8EC5 - chains A and C of the 3 polymer chains in the assembly; structure by X-ray diffraction, 1.22 A resolution.

# Chain A
Protein: MHC class I antigen
From: Homo sapiens
Reference sequence: R4ZGR5 (R4ZGR5_HUMAN); residues 1-276 here correspond to UniProt positions 25-300 (UniProt number = residue number + 24)
Chain sequence (276 residues; each row starts with the number of its first residue):
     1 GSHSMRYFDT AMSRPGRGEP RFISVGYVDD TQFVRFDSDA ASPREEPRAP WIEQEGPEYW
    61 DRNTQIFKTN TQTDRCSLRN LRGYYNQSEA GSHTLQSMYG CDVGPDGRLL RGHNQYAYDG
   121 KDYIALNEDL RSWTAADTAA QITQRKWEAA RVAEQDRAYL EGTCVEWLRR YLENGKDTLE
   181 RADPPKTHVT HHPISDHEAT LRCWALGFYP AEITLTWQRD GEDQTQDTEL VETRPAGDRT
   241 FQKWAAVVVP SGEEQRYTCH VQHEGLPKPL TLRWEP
Disordered / not traced: 42-59, 276
Construct notes: engineered mutation Cys76 (Glu100 in R4ZGR5)
Disulfide bonds: Cys101-Cys164, Cys203-Cys259
From the paper describing this entry:
  - conformationally variable residues (order/disorder transition, side-chain flip): Ser42 to Tyr59, Arg62, Asn63

# Chain C
Protein: peptide RARARARARARAFVKKKYCL
Chain sequence (20 residues; numbered -10 to 9; the number before each row is that of its first residue; numbers below 1 keep their minus sign (Arg-10 is residue -10)):
   -10 RARARARARA RAFVKKKYCL
Disordered / not traced: -10 to -1

# How chain A and chain C interact
Inter-chain disulfides: Cys76(A)-Cys8(C)
Pairs across the interface (50; chain A residue first):
  Tyr7(A) - Phe2(C)  hydrogen bond (side chain-backbone)
  Tyr7(A) - Val3(C)
  Asp9(A) - Lys6(C)  salt bridge
  Phe22(A) - Lys6(C)
  Arg62(A) - Ala1(C)
  Asn63(A) - Ala1(C)
  Asn63(A) - Phe2(C)  hydrogen bond (side chain-backbone)
  Asn63(A) - Val3(C)
  Ile66(A) - Ala1(C)  hydrophobic
  Ile66(A) - Val3(C)
  Ile66(A) - Lys4(C)
  Ile66(A) - Lys5(C)
  Phe67(A) - Val3(C)  hydrophobic
  Asn70(A) - Val3(C)
  Asn70(A) - Lys4(C)  hydrogen bond (side chain-backbone)
  Asn70(A) - Lys5(C)
  Asn70(A) - Lys6(C)  hydrogen bond (side chain-backbone)
  Thr73(A) - Lys6(C)
  Thr73(A) - Tyr7(C)
  Thr73(A) - Cys8(C)
  Asp74(A) - Lys6(C)  salt bridge
  Cys76(A) - Cys8(C)  disulfide
  Ser77(A) - Cys8(C)  hydrogen bond (backbone-side chain)
  Ser77(A) - Leu9(C)  hydrogen bond (side chain-backbone)
  Asn80(A) - Cys8(C)  hydrogen bond
  Asn80(A) - Leu9(C)  hydrogen bond (side chain-backbone)
  Tyr84(A) - Leu9(C)  hydrogen bond (side chain-backbone)
  Leu95(A) - Leu9(C)  hydrophobic
  Ser97(A) - Lys6(C)  hydrogen bond
  Tyr99(A) - Val3(C)
  Tyr99(A) - Lys4(C)  hydrogen bond (side chain-backbone)
  Asn114(A) - Lys4(C)
  Tyr123(A) - Leu9(C)  hydrophobic
  Thr143(A) - Leu9(C)  hydrogen bond (side chain-backbone)
  Lys146(A) - Cys8(C)  hydrogen bond (side chain-backbone)
  Lys146(A) - Leu9(C)  hydrogen bond (side chain-backbone)
  Trp147(A) - Tyr7(C)
  Trp147(A) - Cys8(C)  hydrogen bond (side chain-backbone)
  Trp147(A) - Leu9(C)  hydrophobic
  Val152(A) - Tyr7(C)  hydrophobic
  Gln155(A) - Tyr7(C)
  Asp156(A) - Lys4(C)  salt bridge
  Tyr159(A) - Phe2(C)  hydrogen bond (side chain-backbone)
  Tyr159(A) - Val3(C)
  Tyr159(A) - Lys4(C)
  Thr163(A) - Ala1(C)
  Trp167(A) - Arg0(C)  hydrogen bond (side chain-backbone)
  Trp167(A) - Ala1(C)
  Trp167(A) - Phe2(C)
  Tyr171(A) - Phe2(C)
Interface residues without a listed pair, chain A (33 interface residues in all): Phe33, Val34, Leu81, Tyr116
Interface features reported in the paper:
  - interface residues, chain A: Tyr7(A), Asn63(A), Cys76(A), Tyr159(A), Trp167(A)

# In short
The interface between chain A and chain C involves 33 residues on one side and 10 on the other; the contacts
include 1 disulfide bond, 17 hydrogen bonds and 3 salt bridges. Polar pairs include Asp9(A)-Lys6(C),
Asp74(A)-Lys6(C) and Asp156(A)-Lys4(C). The paper reports interface residues Tyr7(A), Asn63(A) and Cys76(A)
among others; conformational variability at Ser42(A), Arg62(A) and Asn63(A).
Here chain A is MHC class I antigen (Homo sapiens) and chain C is peptide RARARARARARAFVKKKYCL. Entry 8EC5
(Structures of HLA-B8E76C loaded with long peptides reveal novel features at the N-terminus of the groove) was
determined by X-ray diffraction (same publication as 8E2Z, 8E13 and 8E8I).
